8WW7 - chains G and O of the 15 polymer chains in the assembly; structure by electron microscopy, 3.28 A resolution.

# Chain G
Molecule: Putative primase C962R
Organism: African swine fever virus
UniProtKB: A0A2X0TKI6 (A0A2X0TKI6_ASF); residue numbers follow UniProt; this construct covers 1-962
Sequence (972 residues; numbered 1 to 972; the number before each row is that of its first residue):
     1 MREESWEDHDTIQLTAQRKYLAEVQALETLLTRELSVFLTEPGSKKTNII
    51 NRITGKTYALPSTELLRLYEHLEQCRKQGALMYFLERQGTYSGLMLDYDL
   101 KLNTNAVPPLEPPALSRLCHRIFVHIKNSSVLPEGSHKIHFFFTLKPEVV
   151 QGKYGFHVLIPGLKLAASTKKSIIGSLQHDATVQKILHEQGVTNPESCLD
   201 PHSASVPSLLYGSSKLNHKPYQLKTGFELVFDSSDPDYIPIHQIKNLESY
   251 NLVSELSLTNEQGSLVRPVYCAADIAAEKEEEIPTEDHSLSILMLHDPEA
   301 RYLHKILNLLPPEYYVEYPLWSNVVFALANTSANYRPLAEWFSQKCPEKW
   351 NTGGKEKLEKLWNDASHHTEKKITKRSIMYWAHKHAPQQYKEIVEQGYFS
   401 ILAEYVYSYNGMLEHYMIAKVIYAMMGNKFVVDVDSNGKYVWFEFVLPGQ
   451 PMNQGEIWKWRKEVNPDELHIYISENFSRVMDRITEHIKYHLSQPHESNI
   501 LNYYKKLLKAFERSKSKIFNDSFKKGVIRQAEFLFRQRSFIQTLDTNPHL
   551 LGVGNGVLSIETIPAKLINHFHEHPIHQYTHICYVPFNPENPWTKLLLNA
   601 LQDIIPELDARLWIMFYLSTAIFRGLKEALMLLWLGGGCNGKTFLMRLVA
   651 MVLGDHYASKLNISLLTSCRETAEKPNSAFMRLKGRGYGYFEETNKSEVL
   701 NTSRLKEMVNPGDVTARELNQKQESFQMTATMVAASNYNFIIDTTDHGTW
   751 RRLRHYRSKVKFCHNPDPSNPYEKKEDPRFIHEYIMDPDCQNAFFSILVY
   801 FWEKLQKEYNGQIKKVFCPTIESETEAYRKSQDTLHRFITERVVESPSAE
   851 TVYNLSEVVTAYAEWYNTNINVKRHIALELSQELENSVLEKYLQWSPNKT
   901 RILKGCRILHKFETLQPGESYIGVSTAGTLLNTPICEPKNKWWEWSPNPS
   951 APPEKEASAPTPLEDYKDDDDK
Disordered / not traced: 1-10, 133-138, 270-288, 918-934, 951-972
Differences from the reference sequence: expression tag (963-972)
Ligand contacts:
  - AMP-PNP (ANP; phosphoaminophosphonic acid-adenylate ester), molecule 1: Ala600, Ile604, Gly638, Cys639, Asn640, Gly641, Lys642, Thr643, Phe644, Phe762, Lys775, Glu776, Asp777, Pro778, Phe780, Ile781
  - AMP-PNP (ANP), molecule 2: Lys706, Gly748, Arg751, Arg752

# Chain O
Molecule: 26-nt DNA strand
Sequence (26 nucleotides; each row starts with the number of its first residue):
     1 TTTTTTTTTTTTTTTTTTTTTTTTTT
Disordered / not traced: 6-26

# Interface between chain G and chain O
Residue-residue contacts (5):
  Pro676(G) with DT4(O), phosphate contact
  Arg717(G) with DT3(O), phosphate contact; DT4(O), salt bridge to the phosphate
  Asn720(G) with DT3(O), phosphate contact; DT4(O), hydrogen bond to the phosphate
Interface residues without a listed pair, chain G (5 interface residues in all): Glu674, Leu719
Interface residues without a listed pair, chain O (4 interface residues in all): DT1, DT2

# In short
5 residues of chain G face 4 of chain O across their interface; the contacts include 1 hydrogen bond and 1
salt bridge. Among the polar pairs are Asn720(G)-DT4(O) and Arg717(G)-DT4(O). Bound to chain G: AMP-PNP.
Chain G is Putative primase C962R (African swine fever virus) and chain O is a 26-nt DNA strand; the
structure, Structure of AMPPNP-Form AsfvPrimPol Dodecamer, was determined by electron microscopy.
